PDB entry 5UJM | electron microscopy, 18.00 A resolution (very low resolution: no residue pairs are listed; an interface is given only as per-side residue counts) | chains A and D of the 5 polymer chains in the assembly

[Chain A]
Molecule: Origin recognition complex subunit 1
From: Homo sapiens
Reference sequence: Q13415 (ORC1_HUMAN); residues 471-861 here = UniProt positions 471-861
Sequence (522 residues; row label = number of the first residue in the row):
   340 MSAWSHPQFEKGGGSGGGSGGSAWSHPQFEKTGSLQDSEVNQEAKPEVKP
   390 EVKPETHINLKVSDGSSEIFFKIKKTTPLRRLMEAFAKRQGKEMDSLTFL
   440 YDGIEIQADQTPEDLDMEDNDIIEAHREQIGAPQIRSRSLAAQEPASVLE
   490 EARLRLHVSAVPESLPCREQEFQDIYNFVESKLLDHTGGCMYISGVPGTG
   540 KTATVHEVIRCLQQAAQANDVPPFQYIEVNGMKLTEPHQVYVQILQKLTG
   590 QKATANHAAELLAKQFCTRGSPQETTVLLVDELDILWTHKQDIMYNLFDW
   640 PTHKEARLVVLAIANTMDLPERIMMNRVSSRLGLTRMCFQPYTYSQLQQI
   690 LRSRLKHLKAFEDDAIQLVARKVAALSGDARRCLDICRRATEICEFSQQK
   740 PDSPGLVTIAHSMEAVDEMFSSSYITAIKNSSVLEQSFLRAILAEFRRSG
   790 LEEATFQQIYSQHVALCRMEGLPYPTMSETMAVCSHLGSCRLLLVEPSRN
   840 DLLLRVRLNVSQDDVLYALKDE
Unresolved in the structure: 340-489, 607-613, 662-673, 699-704, 736-745
Construct notes: expression tag (340-470); conflict I624 (Leu in Q13415)
Metal / ion sites: Mg2+: D620 (together with ATP)
Residues lining bound ligands: ATP (adenosine-5'-triphosphate): V500, P501, E502, L504, P505, C506, R507, V535, P536, G537, T538, G539, K540, T541, A542, D620, E621, I652, N654, Y681, I689, A719, R720, L723
Swiss-Prot annotation at these positions:
  - binding site (ATP): V500, G534 to A542, E621, N654, R720
  - binding site (Mg(2+)): D620, E621
  - modified residue: S478 (Phosphoserine)
  - natural variant: R666 (R666W: In MGORS1), R720 (R720Q: In MGORS1)
  - mutagenesis: D620 (D620A: Abolished ATPase activity)
From the paper describing this entry:
  - mutagenesis - D620A: abolished catalytic activity
  - disease-associated variants - R720Q: abolished catalytic activity

[Chain D]
Molecule: Origin recognition complex subunit 4
From: Homo sapiens
Reference sequence: O43929 (ORC4_HUMAN); numbering as in UniProt (aligned over 1-436)
Sequence (436 residues; row label = number of the first residue in the row):
     1 MSSRKSKSNSLIHTECLSQVQRILRERFCRQSPHSNLFGVQVQYKHLSEL
    51 LKRTALHGESNSVLIIGPRGSGKTMLINHALKELMEIEEVSENVLQVHLN
   101 GLLQINDKIALKEITRQLNLENVVGDKVFGSFAENLSFLLEALKKGDRTS
   151 SCPVIFILDEFDLFAHHKNQTLLYNLFDISQSAQTPIAVIGLTCRLDILE
   201 LLEKRVKSRFSHRQIHLMNSFGFPQYVKIFKEQLSLPAEFPDKVFAEKWN
   251 ENVQYLSEDRSVQEVLQKHFNISKNLRSLHMLLMLALNRVTASHPFMTAV
   301 DLMEASQLCSMDSKANIVHGLSVLEICLIIAMKHLNDIYEEEPFNFQMVY
   351 NEFQKFVQRKAHSVYNFEKPVVMKAFEHLQQLELIKPMERTSGNSQREYQ
   401 LMKLLLDNTQIMNALQKYPNCPTDVRQWATSSLSWL
Unresolved in the structure: 1-16, 143-151, 240-243, 389-397, 433-436
Metal / ion sites: Mg2+: T74 (together with ATP)
Residues lining bound ligands: ATP (adenosine-5'-triphosphate): Q31, N36, L37, F38, V40, P68, R69, G70, S71, G72, K73, T74, M75, D159, E160, F221, L276, R277, H280
Swiss-Prot annotation at these positions:
  - binding site (ATP): G67 to T74
  - modified residue: K7 (N6-methyllysine)
  - natural variant: Y174 (Y174C: In MGORS2)
  - mutagenesis: K73 (K73A/E: Impairs ORC complex formation), D159 to E160 (Impairs ORC complex formation)
From the paper describing this entry:
  - mutagenesis - R69V, D159A: unchanged catalytic activity

[Chain A / chain D interface]
At this resolution (18 A) residue pairs are not listed: 56 residues of chain A and 59 of chain D lie at the interface.

[Summary]
The interface between chain A and chain D involves 56 residues on one side and 59 on the other. Chain A binds
ATP. Bound to chain D: ATP. The paper reports that D620A and R720Q of chain A abolish catalytic activity; R69V
and D159A of chain D leave catalytic activity unchanged.
Here chain A is Origin recognition complex subunit 1 and chain D is Origin recognition complex subunit 4, both
from Homo sapiens. Entry 5UJM (Structure of the active form of human Origin Recognition Complex and its ATPase
motor module) was determined by electron microscopy, deposited together with 5UJ8.
